PDB entry 6VOK | electron microscopy, 3.85 A resolution | chains A and d of the 9 polymer chains in the assembly

== Chain A ==
Molecule: ATP synthase subunit alpha, chloroplastic
From: Spinacia oleracea
Notes: EC 7.1.2.2
UniProt: P06450 (ATPA_SPIOL); residue numbers follow UniProt; this construct covers 1-507
Sequence (507 residues; numbered 1 to 507; the number before each row is that of its first residue):
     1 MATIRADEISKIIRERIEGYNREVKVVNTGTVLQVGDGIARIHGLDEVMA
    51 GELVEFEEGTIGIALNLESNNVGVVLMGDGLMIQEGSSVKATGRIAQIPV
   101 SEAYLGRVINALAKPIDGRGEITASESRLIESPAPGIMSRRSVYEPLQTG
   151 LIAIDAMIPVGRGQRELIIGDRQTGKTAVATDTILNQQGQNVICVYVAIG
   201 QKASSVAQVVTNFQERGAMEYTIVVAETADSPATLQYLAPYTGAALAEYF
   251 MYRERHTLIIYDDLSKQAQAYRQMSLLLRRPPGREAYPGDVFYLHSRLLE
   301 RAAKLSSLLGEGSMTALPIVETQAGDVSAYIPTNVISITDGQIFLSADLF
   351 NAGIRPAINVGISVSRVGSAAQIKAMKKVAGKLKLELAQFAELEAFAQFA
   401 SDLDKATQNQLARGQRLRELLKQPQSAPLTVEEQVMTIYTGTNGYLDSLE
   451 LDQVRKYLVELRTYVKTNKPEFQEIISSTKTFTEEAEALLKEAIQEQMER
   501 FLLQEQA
Unresolved in the structure: 1-6, 505-507
Curated features (UniProtKB/Swiss-Prot):
  - binding site (ATP): Gly-170 to Thr-177
  - site: Ser-363 (Required for activity)
Ligand contacts: ATP (adenosine-5'-triphosphate): Asp-171, Arg-172, Gln-173, Thr-174, Gly-175, Lys-176, Thr-177, Ala-178, Phe-350, Arg-355, Pro-356, Gln-423, Pro-424, Gln-425

== Chain d ==
Molecule: ATP synthase delta chain, chloroplastic
From: Spinacia oleracea
UniProt: P11402 (ATPD_SPIOL); numbering as in UniProt (aligned over 1-257)
Sequence (257 residues; numbered 1 to 257; the number before each row is that of its first residue):
     1 MAALQNPVALQSRTTTAVAALSTSSTTSTPKPFSLSFSSSTATFNPLRLK
    51 ILTASKLTAKPRGGALGTRMVDSTASRYASALADVADVTGTLEATNSDVE
   101 KLIRIFSEEPVYYFFANPVISIDNKRSVLDEIITTSGLQPHTANFINILI
   151 DSERINLVKEILNEFEDVFNKITGTEVAVVTSVVKLENDHLAQIAKGVQK
   201 ITGAKNVRIKTVIDPSLVAGFTIRYGNEGSKLVDMSVKKQLEEIAAQLEM
   251 DDVTLAV
Unresolved in the structure: 1-70, 250-257

== Interface between chain A and chain d ==
Pairs across the interface - 26 pairs, chain A then chain d:
  Asp-7(A) / Lys-101(d)
  Asp-7(A) / Ile-105(d)
  Asp-7(A) / Ser-136(d)  hydrogen bond
  Glu-8(A) / Thr-135(d)
  Ile-13(A) / Val-128(d)  hydrophobic
  Ile-13(A) / Glu-131(d)
  Ile-13(A) / Thr-135(d)
  Arg-16(A) / Ser-127(d)
  Arg-16(A) / Val-128(d)
  Arg-16(A) / Glu-131(d)
  Ile-17(A) / Phe-114(d)  hydrophobic
  Ile-17(A) / Val-128(d)  hydrophobic
  Glu-18(A) / Pro-110(d)
  Tyr-20(A) / Phe-114(d)  hydrophobic
  Tyr-20(A) / Asn-124(d)
  Asn-21(A) / Pro-110(d)
  Asn-21(A) / Tyr-113(d)
  Asn-21(A) / Phe-114(d)
  Asn-21(A) / Ile-120(d)
  Val-24(A) / Asn-117(d)
  Val-24(A) / Val-119(d)
  Val-24(A) / Ile-120(d)  hydrophobic
  Lys-25(A) / Tyr-113(d)
  Thr-31(A) / Val-119(d)
  Leu-33(A) / Val-119(d)  hydrophobic
  His-43(A) / Val-119(d)
Also at the interface, not in a pair above, chain A (15 interface residues in all): Ile-9, Ser-10
Also at the interface, not in a pair above, chain d (18 interface residues in all): Arg-104, Val-111, Pro-118, Ile-132

== Summary ==
Chain A and chain d form an interface of 15 and 18 residues respectively; the contacts include 1 hydrogen
bond. The hydrogen-bonded pair is Asp-7(A)/Ser-136(d). Chain A binds ATP. From UniProt: 8 ATP-binding residues
on chain A.
Chain A is ATP synthase subunit alpha, chloroplastic and chain d is ATP synthase delta chain, chloroplastic,
both from Spinacia oleracea; the structure, Chloroplast ATP synthase (R3, CF1), was determined by electron
microscopy, deposited together with 6VM1, 6VM4, 6VMB, 6VMD, 6VMG, 6VOF and 8 further entries.
